9GJ0 - chain A; structure by X-ray diffraction, 2.76 A resolution.

# Chain A
Molecule: Probable vanillyl-alcohol oxidase
Source organism: Rhodococcus jostii RHA1
Notes: EC 1.1.3.38
Reference sequence: Q0SBK1 (Q0SBK1_RHOJR); residue numbers follow UniProt; this construct covers 1-526
Sequence (552 residues; each row starts with the number of its first residue):
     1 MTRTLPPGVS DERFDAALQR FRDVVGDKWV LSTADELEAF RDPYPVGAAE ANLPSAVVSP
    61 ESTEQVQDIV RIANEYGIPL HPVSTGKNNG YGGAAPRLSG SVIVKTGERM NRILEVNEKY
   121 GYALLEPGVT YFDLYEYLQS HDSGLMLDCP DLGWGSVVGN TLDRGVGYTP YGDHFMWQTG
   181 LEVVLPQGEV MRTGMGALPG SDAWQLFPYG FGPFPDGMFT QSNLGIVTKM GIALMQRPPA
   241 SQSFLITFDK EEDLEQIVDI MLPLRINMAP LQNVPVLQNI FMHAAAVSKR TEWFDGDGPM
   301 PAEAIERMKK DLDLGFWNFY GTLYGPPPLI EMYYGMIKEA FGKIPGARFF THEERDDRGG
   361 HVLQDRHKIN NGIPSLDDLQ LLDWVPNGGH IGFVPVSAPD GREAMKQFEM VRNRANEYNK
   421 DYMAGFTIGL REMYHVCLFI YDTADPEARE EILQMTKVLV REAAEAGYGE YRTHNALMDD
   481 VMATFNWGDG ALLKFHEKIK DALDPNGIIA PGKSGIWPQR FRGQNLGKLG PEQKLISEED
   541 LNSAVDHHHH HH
Disordered / not traced: 1, 525-552
Differences from the reference sequence: engineered mutation His-81 (Ser in Q0SBK1), Gln-278 (Arg in Q0SBK1), His-283 (Asp in Q0SBK1), Asp-378 (Glu in Q0SBK1), Val-394 (Ser in Q0SBK1), Met-423 (Ala in Q0SBK1), Gly-425 (Gln in Q0SBK1), Thr-427 (Ile in Q0SBK1), Tyr-434 (His in Q0SBK1), Asp-445 (Ile in Q0SBK1), Pro-518 (Ser in Q0SBK1); expression tag (527-552)
Covalent attachments: flavin-adenine dinucleotide (FAD) linked to His-390

# In short
Chain A is Probable vanillyl-alcohol oxidase (Rhodococcus jostii RHA1); the structure, Eugenol Oxidase (EUGO)
from Rhodococcus jostii RHA1, mutant B1, was determined by X-ray diffraction (same publication as 9H8P and
9H8Q).
